PDB entry 4LLG | X-ray diffraction, 3.79 A resolution | chains A and C of the 7 polymer chains in the assembly

# Chain A
Molecule: DNA-directed RNA polymerase subunit alpha
Source organism: Escherichia coli
Notes: EC 2.7.7.6
UniProt: C9QXI7 (C9QXI7_ECOD1); residue numbers follow UniProt; this construct covers 1-234
Chain sequence (239 residues; each row starts with the number of its first residue):
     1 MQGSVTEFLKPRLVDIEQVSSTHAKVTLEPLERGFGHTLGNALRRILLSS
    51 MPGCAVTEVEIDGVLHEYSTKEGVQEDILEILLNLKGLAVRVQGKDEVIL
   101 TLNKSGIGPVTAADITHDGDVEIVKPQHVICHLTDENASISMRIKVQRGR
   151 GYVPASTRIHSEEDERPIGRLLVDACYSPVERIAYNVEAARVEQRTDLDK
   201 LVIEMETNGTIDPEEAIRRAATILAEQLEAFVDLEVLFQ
Not modelled in the structure: 1-7, 232-239
Sequence notes: expression tag (235-239)

# Chain C
Molecule: DNA-directed RNA polymerase subunit beta
Source organism: Escherichia coli
Notes: EC 2.7.7.6
UniProt: C9QV90 (C9QV90_ECOD1); numbering as in UniProt (aligned over 1-1342)
Chain sequence (1342 residues; numbered 1 to 1342; the number before each row is that of its first residue):
     1 MVYSYTEKKRIRKDFGKRPQVLDVPYLLSIQLDSFQKFIEQDPEGQYGLE
    51 AAFRSVFPIQSYSGNSELQYVSYRLGEPVFDVQECQIRGVTYSAPLRVKL
   101 RLVIYEREAPEGTVKDIKEQEVYMGEIPLMTDNGTFVINGTERVIVSQLH
   151 RSPGVFFDSDKGKTHSSGKVLYNARIIPYRGSWLDFEFDPKDNLFVRIDR
   201 RRKLPATIILRALNYTTEQILDLFFEKVIFEIRDNKLQMELVPERLRGET
   251 ASFDIEANGKVYVEKGRRITARHIRQLEKDDVKLIEVPVEYIAGKVVAKD
   301 YIDESTGELICAANMELSLDLLAKLSQSGHKRIETLFTNDLDHGPYISET
   351 LRVDPTNDRLSALVEIYRMMRPGEPPTREAAESLFENLFFSEDRYDLSAV
   401 GRMKFNRSLLREEIEGSGILSKDDIIDVMKKLIDIRNGKGEVDDIDHLGN
   451 RRIRSVGEMAENQFRVGLVRVERAVKERLSLGDLDTLMPQDMINAKPISA
   501 AVKEFFGSSQLSQFMDQNNPLSEITHKRRISALGPGGLTRERAGFEVRDV
   551 HPTHYGRVCPIETPEGPNIGLINSLSVYAQTNEYGFLETPYRKVTDGVVT
   601 DEIHYLSAIEEGNYVIAQANSNLDEEGHFVEDLVTCRSKGESSLFSRDQV
   651 DYMDVSTQQVVSVGASLIPFLEHDDANRALMGANMQRQAVPTLRADKPLV
   701 GTGMERAVAVDSGVTAVAKRGGVVQYVDASRIVIKVNEDEMYPGEAGIDI
   751 YNLTKYTRSNQNTCINQMPCVSLGEPVERGDVLADGPSTDLGELALGQNM
   801 RVAFMPWNGYNFEDSILVSERVVQEDRFTTIHIQELACVSRDTKLGPEEI
   851 TADIPNVGEAALSKLDESGIVYIGAEVTGGDILVGKVTPKGETQLTPEEK
   901 LLRAIFGEKASDVKDSSLRVPNGVSGTVIDVQVFTRDGVEKDKRALEIEE
   951 MQLKQAKKDLSEELQILEAGLFSRIRAVLVAGGVEAEKLDKLPRDRWLEL
  1001 GLTDEEKQNQLEQLAEQYDELKHEFEKKLEAKRRKITQGDDLAPGVLKIV
  1051 KVYLAVKRRIQPGDKMAGRHGNKGVISKINPIEDMPYDENGTPVDIVLNP
  1101 LGVPSRMNIGQILETHLGMAAKGIGDKINAMLKQQQEVAKLREFIQRAYD
  1151 LGADVRQKVDLSTFSDEEVMRLAENLRKGMPIATPVFDGAKEAEIKELLK
  1201 LGDLPTSGQIRLYDGRTGEQFERPVTVGYMYMLKLNHLVDDKMHARSTGS
  1251 YSLVTQQPLGGKAQFGGQRFGEMEVWALEAYGAAYTLQEMLTVKSDDVNG
  1301 RTKMYKNIVDGNHQMEPGMPESFNVLLKEIRSLGINIELEDE
Not modelled in the structure: 1-2

# Chain A / chain C interface
Pairs across the interface (73):
  Asn41(A) with Tyr1087(C); Gly1215(C); Arg1216(C), hydrogen bond (side chain-backbone); Thr1217(C), hydrogen bond (side chain-backbone); Gly1218(C)
  Arg44(A) with Tyr1087(C); Gly1091(C)
  Arg45(A) with Glu1083(C), hydrogen bond (side chain-backbone); Asp1084(C), salt bridge; Gly1215(C), hydrogen bond (side chain-backbone); Arg1216(C), hydrogen bond (side chain-backbone)
  Ser49(A) with Glu1083(C)
  Leu65(A) with Ile873(C); Gly874(C)
  His66(A) with Ile873(C); Gly874(C); Thr927(C); Val928(C); Ile929(C)
  Glu67(A) with Lys1057(C), salt bridge
  Tyr68(A) with Tyr756(C); Thr927(C); Ile929(C), hydrophobic; Ala1055(C); Lys1057(C)
  Thr70(A) with Ala729(C); Ser730(C); Lys755(C)
  Lys71(A) with Asp728(C)
  Glu72(A) with Tyr726(C), hydrogen bond; Asp728(C); Ser730(C); Arg731(C), salt bridge
  Gly73(A) with Tyr726(C); Asp728(C), hydrogen bond (backbone-side chain)
  Val74(A) with Asp728(C), hydrogen bond (backbone-side chain); Ala729(C)
  Gln75(A) with Val727(C); Asp728(C); Ala729(C); Val771(C)
  Asp77(A) with Ala729(C); Lys755(C), salt bridge; Tyr756(C), hydrogen bond; Asn766(C); Met768(C)
  Leu79(A) with Leu693(C), hydrophobic
  Leu83(A) with Leu693(C), hydrophobic; Arg694(C)
  Lys86(A) with Asp826(C), salt bridge
  Ile107(A) with Leu773(C), hydrophobic
  Thr134(A) with Tyr726(C); Val727(C), hydrogen bond (side chain-backbone); Asp728(C); Leu773(C)
  Tyr152(A) with Val823(C); Gln824(C), hydrogen bond (side chain-backbone); Asp826(C)
  Pro154(A) with Arg1059(C)
  Ser156(A) with Arg1059(C)
  Glu165(A) with Glu876(C)
  Leu172(A) with Glu876(C)
  Asp174(A) with Asp826(C); Arg1059(C), salt bridge
  Glu181(A) with Arg821(C)
  Arg182(A) with Asn1090(C); Gly1091(C); Thr1092(C)
  Ile183(A) with Gly1091(C)
  Ala184(A) with Asn1090(C); Gly1091(C)
  Tyr185(A) with Tyr1087(C), hydrogen bond; Gly1218(C), hydrogen bond (side chain-backbone)
Interface residues without a listed pair, chain A (34 interface residues in all): Glu76, Glu80, Asp135
Interface residues without a listed pair, chain C (43 interface residues in all): Pro769, Ser772, Ile831, Ile1082, Glu1089, Pro1093

# In short
The interface between chain A and chain C involves 34 residues on one side and 43 on the other, with 13
hydrogen bonds and 6 salt bridges. Polar pairs include Arg45(A)-Asp1084(C), Glu67(A)-Lys1057(C) and
Glu72(A)-Arg731(C).
Here chain A is DNA-directed RNA polymerase subunit alpha and chain C is DNA-directed RNA polymerase subunit
beta, both from Escherichia coli. Entry 4LLG (Crystal Structure Analysis of the E.coli holoenzyme/Gp2 complex)
was determined by X-ray diffraction (same publication as 4LJZ, 4LK0 and 4LK1).
